3VBS - chains B and D of the 4 polymer chains in the assembly; structure by X-ray diffraction, 3.00 A resolution.

== Chain B ==
Molecule: Genome Polyprotein, capsid protein VP2
Source organism: Human enterovirus 71
UniProtKB: B2ZUN1 (B2ZUN1_9ENTO); residues 10-254 here correspond to UniProt positions 79-323 (UniProt number = residue number + 69)
Sequence (245 residues; row label = number of the first residue in the row):
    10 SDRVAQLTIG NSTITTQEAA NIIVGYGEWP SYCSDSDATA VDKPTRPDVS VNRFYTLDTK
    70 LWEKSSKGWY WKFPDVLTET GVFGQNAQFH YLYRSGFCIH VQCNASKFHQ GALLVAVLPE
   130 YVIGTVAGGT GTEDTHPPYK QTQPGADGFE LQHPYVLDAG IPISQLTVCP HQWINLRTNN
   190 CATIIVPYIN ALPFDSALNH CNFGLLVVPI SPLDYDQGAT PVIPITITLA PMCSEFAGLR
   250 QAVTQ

== Chain D ==
Molecule: Genome Polyprotein, capsid protein VP4
Source organism: Human enterovirus 71
UniProtKB: B2ZUN0 (B2ZUN0_9ENTO); residue numbers follow UniProt; this construct covers 12-69
Sequence (58 residues; each row starts with the number of its first residue):
    12 SHENSNSATE GSTINYTTIN YYKDSYAATA GKQSLKQDPD KFANPVKDIF TEMAAPLK

== Interface between chain B and chain D ==
Contacting residue pairs (18):
  Ser10(B) - Lys69(D)  hydrogen bond (backbone-backbone)
  Asp11(B) - Pro67(D)
  Asp11(B) - Leu68(D)
  Asp11(B) - Lys69(D)  hydrogen bond (backbone-backbone)
  Arg12(B) - Leu68(D)
  Arg12(B) - Lys69(D)
  Ala29(B) - Leu68(D)  hydrophobic
  Asn30(B) - Asp59(D)  hydrogen bond (side chain-backbone)
  Ile31(B) - Val57(D)
  Ile31(B) - Lys58(D)  hydrogen bond (backbone-backbone)
  Ile32(B) - Pro56(D)
  Ile32(B) - Val57(D)  hydrophobic
  Val33(B) - Pro56(D)  hydrogen bond (backbone-backbone)
  Val33(B) - Lys58(D)
  Tyr35(B) - Lys52(D)
  Tyr35(B) - Phe53(D)  hydrophobic
  Gly36(B) - Lys52(D)
  Thr187(B) - Leu68(D)
Interface residues without a listed pair, chain B (13 interface residues in all): Ala28, Trp38

== Summary ==
13 residues of chain B face 9 of chain D across their interface, with 5 hydrogen bonds. Among the polar pairs
are Asn30(B)-Asp59(D), Ser10(B)-Lys69(D) and Asp11(B)-Lys69(D).
Chain B is Genome Polyprotein, capsid protein VP2 and chain D is Genome Polyprotein, capsid protein VP4, both
from Human enterovirus 71; the structure, Crystal structure of human Enterovirus 71, was determined by X-ray
diffraction together with 3VBF, 3VBH, 3VBO, 3VBR and 3VBU from the same study.
